PDB entry 8CYE | electron microscopy, 3.90 A resolution | chains H and S of the 22 polymer chains in the assembly

Chain H (and S):
Name: Flagellin
From: Escherichia coli O127:H6
Notes: chain S of this document is another copy of the same molecule, construct and numbering; everything in this record applies to it too
UniProtKB: B7USU2 (FLIC_ECO27); numbering as in UniProt (aligned over 1-548)
Sequence (548 residues; numbered 1 to 548; the number before each row is that of its first residue):
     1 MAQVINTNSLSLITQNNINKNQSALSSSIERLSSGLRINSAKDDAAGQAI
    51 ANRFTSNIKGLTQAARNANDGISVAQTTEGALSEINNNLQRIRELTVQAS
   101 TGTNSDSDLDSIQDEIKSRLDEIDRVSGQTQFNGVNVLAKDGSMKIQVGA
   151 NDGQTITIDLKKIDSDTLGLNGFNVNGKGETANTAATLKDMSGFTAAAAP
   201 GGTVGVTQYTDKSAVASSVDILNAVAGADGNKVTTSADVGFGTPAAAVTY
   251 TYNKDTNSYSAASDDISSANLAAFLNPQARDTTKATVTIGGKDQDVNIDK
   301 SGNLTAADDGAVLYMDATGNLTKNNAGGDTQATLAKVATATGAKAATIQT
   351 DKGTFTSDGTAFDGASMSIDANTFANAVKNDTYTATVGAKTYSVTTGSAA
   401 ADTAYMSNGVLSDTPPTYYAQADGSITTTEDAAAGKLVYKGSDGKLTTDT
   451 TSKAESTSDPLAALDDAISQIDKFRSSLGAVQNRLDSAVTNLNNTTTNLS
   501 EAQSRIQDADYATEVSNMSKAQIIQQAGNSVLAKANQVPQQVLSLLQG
Not modelled in the structure: 1, 178-454, 548

Chain H / chain S interface:
Pairs across the interface - 8 pairs, chain H then chain S:
  D44(H) with R91(S), salt bridge; L95(S)
  A46(H) with D108(S); S111(S); I112(S), hydrophobic
  I50(H) with N104(S); D108(S)
  R53(H) with D108(S), salt bridge
Also at the interface, not in a pair above, chain H (5 interface residues in all): A49
Also at the interface, not in a pair above, chain S (8 interface residues in all): Q98, S107

Summary:
5 residues of chain H face 8 of chain S across their interface; the contacts include 2 salt bridges. Polar
pairs include D44(H)-R91(S) and R53(H)-D108(S).
Chain H and chain S are both Flagellin (Escherichia coli O127:H6); the structure, Cryo-EM asymmetric
reconstruction of the EPEC H6 bacterial flagellar filament Normal Waveform, was determined by electron
microscopy, deposited together with 8CVI, 8CWM and 8CXM.
